3WGL - chain A; structure by X-ray diffraction, 3.07 A resolution.

# Chain A
Name: Cell division protein FtsZ
Source organism: Staphylococcus aureus
Notes: engineered mutation(s): 204SGEV207 to GA
UniProtKB: P0A029 (FTSZ_STAAM); aligned to UniProt positions 1-388 over residues 1-388 (the alignment contains insertions or deletions, so no single offset holds)
Sequence (390 residues; numbered -1 to 388; the number before each row is that of its first residue; numbers below 1 keep their minus sign (Gly-1 is residue -1)):
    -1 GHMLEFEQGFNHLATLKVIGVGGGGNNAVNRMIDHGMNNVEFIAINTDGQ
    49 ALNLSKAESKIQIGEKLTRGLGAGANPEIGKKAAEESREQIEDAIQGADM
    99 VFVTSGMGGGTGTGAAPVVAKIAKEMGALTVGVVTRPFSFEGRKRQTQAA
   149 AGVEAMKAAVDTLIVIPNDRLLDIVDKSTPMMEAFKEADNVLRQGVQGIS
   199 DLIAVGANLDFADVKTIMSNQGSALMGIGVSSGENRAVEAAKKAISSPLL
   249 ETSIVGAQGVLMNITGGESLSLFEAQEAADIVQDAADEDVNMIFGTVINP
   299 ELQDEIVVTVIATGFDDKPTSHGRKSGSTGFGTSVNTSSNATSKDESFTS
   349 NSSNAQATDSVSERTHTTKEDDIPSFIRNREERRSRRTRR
Not modelled in the structure: -1 to 10, 314-388
Construct notes: expression tag (-1 to 0)
Ligand contacts: GDP (guanosine-5'-diphosphate): Gly20, Gly21, Gly22, Gly23, Asn25, Ala26, Asn44, Gly104, Met105, Gly107, Gly108, Thr109, Gly110, Pro135, Glu139, Arg143, Asn166, Phe183, Ala186, Asp187, Leu190

# In short
Chain A binds GDP.
Chain A is Cell division protein FtsZ (Staphylococcus aureus); the structure, STAPHYLOCOCCUS AUREUS FTSZ T7
mutant substituted for GAN bound with GDP, DeltaT7GAN-GDP, was determined by X-ray diffraction together with
3WGJ, 3WGK, 3WGM and 3WGN from the same study.
